PDB entry 8W2F | electron microscopy, 3.10 A resolution | chains Q and R of the 28 polymer chains in the assembly

# Chain Q
Name: Proteasome subunit alpha type
Organism: Plasmodium falciparum 3D7
Reference sequence: Q8IDG3 (Q8IDG3_PLAF7); residues 1-242 here = UniProt positions 1-242
Chain sequence (242 residues; row label = number of the first residue in the row):
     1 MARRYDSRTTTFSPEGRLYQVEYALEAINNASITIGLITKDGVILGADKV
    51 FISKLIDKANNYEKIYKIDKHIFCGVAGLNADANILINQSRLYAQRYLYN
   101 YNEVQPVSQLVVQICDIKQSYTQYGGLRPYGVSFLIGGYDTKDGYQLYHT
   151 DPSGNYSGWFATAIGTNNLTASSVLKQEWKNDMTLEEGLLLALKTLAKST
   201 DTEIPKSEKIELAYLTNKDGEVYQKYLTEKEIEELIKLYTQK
Not modelled in the structure: 1-3, 50-52, 58-60, 218-221

# Chain R
Name: Proteasome subunit alpha type
Organism: Plasmodium falciparum 3D7
Notes: EC 3.4.25.1
Reference sequence: Q8IDG2 (Q8IDG2_PLAF7); residue numbers follow UniProt; this construct covers 1-241
Chain sequence (241 residues; numbered 1 to 241; the number before each row is that of its first residue):
     1 MSYDRAITVFSPDGHLLQVEHALEAVKKGGCAVAIKSSNFAVLAVEKKNI
    51 PKLQNPKTTEKLIKLDEHNCLAFAGLNADARVLVNKTRLECQRYYLNMDE
   101 PAPVDYIAKYVAKVQQKFTHRGGVRPFGIATLIAGFKNNKEICIYQTEPS
   151 GIYAAWKAQAIGKNAKIVQEFLEKNYQENMEQKDCIFLALKAIFEVVELS
   201 SKNVEVALLTEKDLTFIEEQEINSMVELIDQERTKNNEQNE
Not modelled in the structure: 1, 224-241

# How chain Q and chain R interact
Residue-residue contacts - 63 pairs, chain Q then chain R:
  D6(Q) - S2(R)  hydrogen bond
  D6(Q) - R5(R)  salt bridge
  R8(Q) - R5(R)
  T10(Q) - I7(R)
  T10(Q) - R125(R)
  T11(Q) - I7(R)
  T11(Q) - Q18(R)
  F12(Q) - Q18(R)  hydrogen bond (backbone-side chain)
  F12(Q) - H21(R)
  F12(Q) - L76(R)  hydrophobic
  F12(Q) - R125(R)
  F12(Q) - P126(R)
  S13(Q) - H21(R)
  P14(Q) - H21(R)
  P14(Q) - E24(R)
  E15(Q) - E24(R)
  G16(Q) - H21(R)
  G16(Q) - E24(R)
  G16(Q) - A25(R)
  L18(Q) - R125(R)
  V112(Q) - R81(R)
  C115(Q) - R81(R)
  D116(Q) - R81(R)
  D116(Q) - V82(R)
  Q119(Q) - A78(R)
  Q119(Q) - D79(R)  hydrogen bond
  Q119(Q) - V82(R)
  Q119(Q) - R125(R)
  T122(Q) - R125(R)  hydrogen bond (backbone-side chain)
  Q123(Q) - F118(R)
  Q123(Q) - V124(R)
  Q123(Q) - R125(R)  hydrogen bond (backbone-backbone)
  Q123(Q) - F127(R)
  Y124(Q) - F118(R)
  Y124(Q) - G123(R)
  Y124(Q) - V124(R)  hydrophobic
  G125(Q) - S2(R)
  G125(Q) - G123(R)  hydrogen bond (backbone-backbone)
  G126(Q) - S2(R)
  D143(Q) - K57(R)  salt bridge
  Y148(Q) - T58(R)
  S153(Q) - A78(R)
  G154(Q) - A78(R)
  G154(Q) - R81(R)  hydrogen bond (backbone-side chain)
  N155(Q) - N77(R)
  N155(Q) - A78(R)  hydrogen bond (side chain-backbone)
  Y156(Q) - T58(R)
  Y156(Q) - R81(R)
  S157(Q) - Q54(R)
  S157(Q) - T58(R)
  G158(Q) - Q54(R)
  G158(Q) - N55(R)  hydrogen bond (backbone-backbone)
  G158(Q) - T58(R)  hydrogen bond (backbone-side chain)
  W159(Q) - I50(R)  hydrophobic
  W159(Q) - L53(R)
  W159(Q) - Q54(R)
  W159(Q) - N55(R)
  F160(Q) - L53(R)  hydrogen bond (backbone-backbone)
  F160(Q) - N55(R)
  A161(Q) - L53(R)
  S172(Q) - L53(R)
  K176(Q) - K52(R)  hydrogen bond (backbone-side chain)
  K176(Q) - L53(R)
Other interface residues (no listed pair), chain Q (34 interface residues in all): L175, W179
Other interface residues (no listed pair), chain R (32 interface residues in all): Y3, A22, K28, P51, P56, G128

# Summary
The interface between chain Q and chain R involves 34 residues on one side and 32 on the other; the contacts
include 12 hydrogen bonds and 2 salt bridges. Polar pairs include D6(Q)-R5(R), D143(Q)-K57(R) and D6(Q)-S2(R).
Here chain Q is Proteasome subunit alpha type and chain R is Proteasome subunit alpha type, both from
Plasmodium falciparum 3D7. Entry 8W2F (Plasmodium falciparum 20S proteasome bound to an inhibitor) was
determined by electron microscopy.
